Entry 9BGD (X-ray diffraction, 1.76 A resolution); this record covers chains A and D.

Chain A:
Molecule: GTPase NRas
Source organism: Homo sapiens
Notes: EC 3.6.5.2
UniProtKB: P01111 (RASN_HUMAN); residues 1-169 here = UniProt positions 1-169
Chain sequence (170 residues; numbered 0 to 169; the number before each row is that of its first residue; numbering starts at 0):
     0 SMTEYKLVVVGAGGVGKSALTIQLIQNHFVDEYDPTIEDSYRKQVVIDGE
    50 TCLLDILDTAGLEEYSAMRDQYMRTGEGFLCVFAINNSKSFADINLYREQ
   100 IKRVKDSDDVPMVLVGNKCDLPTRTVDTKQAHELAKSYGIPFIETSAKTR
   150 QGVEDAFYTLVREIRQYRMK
Disordered / not traced: 0
Construct notes: expression tag (0); engineered mutation L61 (Gln in P01111)
Bound ions: Mg2+: S17, T35 (together with GMP-PNP)
Residues lining bound ligands:
  - A1AHB ((1R,2S)-N-[(1P,7S,9S,13R,20M)-21-ethyl-20-{2-[(1R)-1-methoxyethyl]-5-(4-methylpiperazin-1-yl)pyridin-3-yl}-17,17-dimethyl-8,14-dioxo-15-oxa-4-thia-9,21,27,28-tetraazapentacyclo[17.5.2.1~2,5~.1~9,13~.0~22,26~]octacosa-1(24),2,5(28),19,22,25-hexaen-7-yl]-2-methylcyclopropane-1-carboxamide): Y32, P34, T35, I36, E37, A59, L61, Y64, M67
  - GMP-PNP (GNP; phosphoaminophosphonic acid-guanylate ester): A11, G12, G13, V14, G15, K16, S17, A18, F28, V29, D30, E31, Y32, D33, P34, T35, T58, A59, G60, L61, N116, K117, D119, L120, S145, A146, K147
UniProt features mapped onto this chain:
  - region: Y166 to K169 (Hypervariable region)
  - motif: Y32 to Y40 (Effector region)
  - binding site (GTP): G10 to A18, V29, D30, N116 to D119
  - modified residue: S89 (Phosphoserine)
  - glycosylation: T35 (Microbial infection: O-linked (Glc) threonine)
  - natural variant: G12 (G12C: In leukemia; G12D: In KNEN and JMML), G13 (G13D: In RALD and JMML; G13R: In CMNS and colorectal cancer), P34 (P34L: In KNEN), T50 (T50I: In NS6), G60 (G60E: In NS6)
  - mutagenesis: S89 (S89A: Abolished phosphorylation by STK19), R164 (R164A: Loss of GTP-binding activity)

Chain D:
Molecule: Peptidyl-prolyl cis-trans isomerase A
Source organism: Homo sapiens
Notes: EC 5.2.1.8
UniProtKB: P62937 (PPIA_HUMAN); numbering as in UniProt (aligned over 1-165)
Chain sequence (166 residues; numbered 0 to 165; the number before each row is that of its first residue; numbering starts at 0):
     0 SMVNPTVFFDIAVDGEPLGRVSFELFADKVPKTAENFRALSTGEKGFGYK
    50 GSCFHRIIPGFMCQGGDFTRHNGTGGKSIYGEKFEDENFILKHTGPGILS
   100 MANAGPNTNGSQFFICTAKTEWLDGKHVVFGKVKEGMNIVEAMERFGSRN
   150 GKTSKKITIADCGQLE
Disordered / not traced: 0-1
Construct notes: expression tag (0)
Residues lining bound ligands: A1AHB ((1R,2S)-N-[(1P,7S,9S,13R,20M)-21-ethyl-20-{2-[(1R)-1-methoxyethyl]-5-(4-methylpiperazin-1-yl)pyridin-3-yl}-17,17-dimethyl-8,14-dioxo-15-oxa-4-thia-9,21,27,28-tetraazapentacyclo[17.5.2.1~2,5~.1~9,13~.0~22,26~]octacosa-1(24),2,5(28),19,22,25-hexaen-7-yl]-2-methylcyclopropane-1-carboxamide): R55, I57, F60, M61, Q63, G72, A101, N102, Q111, F113, W121, L122, H126, R148
UniProt features mapped onto this chain:
  - modified residue: M1 (N-acetylmethionine), V2 (N-acetylvaline), K28 (N6-acetyllysine), K44 (N6-acetyllysine), K76 (N6-acetyllysine), S77 (Phosphoserine), K82 (N6-acetyllysine), T93 (Phosphothreonine), K125 (N6-acetyllysine), K131 (N6-acetyllysine), K133 (N6-acetyllysine)
  - glycosylation: N108 (N-linked (GlcNAc...) asparagine)
  - cross-link (Glycyl lysine isopeptide (Lys-Gly)): K28 (interchain with G-Cter in SUMO2), K82 (interchain with G-Cter in SUMO2)
  - mutagenesis: R55 (R55A: Loss of peptidyl-prolyl cis-trans isomerase activity. No loss of its interaction with BSG/CD147 or its ability to induce leukocyte chemotaxis. No effect on its interaction with MAP3K5/ASK1 ...), F60 (F60A: Loss of ability to stimulate MAPK/ERK phosphorylation), R69 (R69A: No effect on peptidyl-prolyl cis-trans isomerase activity. Reduced interaction with BSG/CD147 and ability to induce leukocyte chemotaxis), H70 (H70A: No effect on peptidyl-prolyl cis-trans isomerase activity. Reduced interaction with BSG/CD147 and ability to induce leukocyte chemotaxis), T107 (T107A: No effect on peptidyl-prolyl cis-trans isomerase activity. Reduced interaction with BSG/CD147 and ability to induce leukocyte chemotaxis), F113 (F113A: Reduced ability to stimulate MAPK/ERK phosphorylation), W121 (W121A: 200-fold decrease of sensitivity to CsA. Reduced ability to stimulate MAPK/ERK phosphorylation; W121E: Loss of peptidyl-prolyl cis-trans isomerase activity ...), K125 (K125Q: Acetylation-mimetic mutant; no effect on its interaction with TARDBP; K125R: Loss of acetylation and interaction with TARDBP), H126 (H126A: Loss of peptidyl-prolyl cis-trans isomerase activity and interaction with HCV NS5A. Loss of ability to stimulate MAPK/ERK phosphorylation)

How chain A and chain D interact:
Residue-residue contacts (17):
  E31(A) with R69(D), salt bridge; N71(D), hydrogen bond; T73(D), hydrogen bond
  Y32(A) with T73(D); A103(D)
  D33(A) with T73(D)
  P34(A) with R55(D)
  I36(A) with R55(D); N149(D)
  E37(A) with R148(D), salt bridge; N149(D), hydrogen bond (backbone-side chain)
  D38(A) with N149(D), hydrogen bond; K151(D)
  E63(A) with W121(D); K125(D)
  Y64(A) with W121(D), hydrogen bond; L122(D)
Interface residues without a listed pair, chain D (12 interface residues in all): N102

In short:
The interface between chain A and chain D involves 9 residues on one side and 12 on the other; the contacts
include 5 hydrogen bonds and 2 salt bridges. Polar pairs include E31(A)-R69(D), E37(A)-R148(D) and
E31(A)-N71(D).
Chain A is GTPase NRas and chain D is Peptidyl-prolyl cis-trans isomerase A, both from Homo sapiens; the
structure, Tri-complex of Daraxonrasib (RMC-6236), NRAS Q61L, and CypA, was determined by X-ray diffraction
(same publication as 9BG0, 9BG1, 9BG2, 9BG3, 9BG4, 9BG5 and 7 further entries).
